PDB entry 9DHR | electron microscopy, 3.54 A resolution | chains A and H of the 8 polymer chains in the assembly

[Chain A]
Name: Isoform Flip of Glutamate receptor 2
Organism: Rattus norvegicus
UniProt: P19491 (GRIA2_RAT), isoform P19491-2; residues 391-820 here correspond to UniProt positions 412-841 (UniProt number = residue number + 21)
Amino-acid sequence (430 residues; numbered 391 to 820; the number before each row is that of its first residue):
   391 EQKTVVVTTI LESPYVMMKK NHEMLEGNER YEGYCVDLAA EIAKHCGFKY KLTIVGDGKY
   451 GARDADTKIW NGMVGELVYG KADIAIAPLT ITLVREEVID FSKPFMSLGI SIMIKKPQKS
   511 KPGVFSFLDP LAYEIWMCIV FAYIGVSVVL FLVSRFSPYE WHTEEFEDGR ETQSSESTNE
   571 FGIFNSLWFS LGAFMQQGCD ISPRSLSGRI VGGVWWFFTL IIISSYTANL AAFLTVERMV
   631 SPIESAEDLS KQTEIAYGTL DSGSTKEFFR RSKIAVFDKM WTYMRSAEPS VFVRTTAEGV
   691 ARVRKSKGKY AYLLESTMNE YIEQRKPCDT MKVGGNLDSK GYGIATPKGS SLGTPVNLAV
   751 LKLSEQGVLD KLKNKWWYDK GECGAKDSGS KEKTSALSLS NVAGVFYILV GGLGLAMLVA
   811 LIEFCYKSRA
Not modelled in the structure: 550-564
Cystine bridges: C718-C773
Sequence notes: conflict Q392 (Asn413 in P19491)
Small-molecule neighbours: glutamic acid (GLU): Y450, P478, L479, T480, R485, L650, G653, S654, T655, E705, Y732
Swiss-Prot annotation at these positions:
  - binding site (L-glutamate): P478, T480, R485, S654, T655, E705
  - site: R453 (Interaction with the cone snail toxin Con-ikot-ikot), I633 (Crucial to convey clamshell closure to channel opening), R660 (Interaction with the cone snail toxin Con-ikot-ikot), K752 (Interaction with the cone snail toxin Con-ikot-ikot)
  - modified residue (Phosphoserine): S662, S696
  - lipidation (S-palmitoyl cysteine): C589, C815
What the authors report for this chain:
  - conformationally variable residues (domain motion, helix shift): A622, S635

[Chain H]
Name: Voltage-dependent calcium channel gamma-2 subunit
Organism: Mus musculus
UniProt: O88602 (CCG2_MOUSE); residues 5-207 here correspond to UniProt positions 6-208 (UniProt number = residue number + 1)
Amino-acid sequence (205 residues; each row starts with the number of its first residue):
     5 RGVQMLLTTV GAFAAFSLMT IAVGTDYWLY SRGVCKTKSV SENETSKKNE EVMTHSGLWR
    65 TCCLEGNFKG LCKQIDHFPE DADYEADTAE YFLRAVRASS IFPILSVILL FMGGLCIAAS
   125 EFYKTRHNII LSAGIFFVSA GLSNIIGIIV YISANAGDPS KSDSKKNSYS YGWSFYFGAL
   185 SFIIAEMVGV LAVHMFIDRH KQLTG
Not modelled in the structure: 41-54, 83-92, 162-170
Cystine bridges: C39-C67, C66-C76
Sequence notes: expression tag (208-209)
Swiss-Prot annotation at these positions:
  - glycosylation: N47 (N-linked (GlcNAc...) asparagine)

[Chain A / chain H interface]
Pairs across the interface - 5 pairs, chain A then chain H:
  K776(A) - N171(H)  hydrogen bond
  L789(A) - I156(H)  hydrophobic
  F796(A) - I153(H)  hydrophobic
  Y797(A) - I153(H)  hydrophobic
  V800(A) - I150(H)  hydrophobic
Interface residues without a listed pair, chain A (9 interface residues in all): S790, A793, L803, M807
Interface residues without a listed pair, chain H (9 interface residues in all): V142, S143, L146, V154, S157

[In short]
Chain A and chain H each contribute 9 residues to their interface; the contacts include 1 hydrogen bond. Its
one hydrogen-bonded contact is K776(A)-N171(H). Chain A binds glutamic acid. UniProt lists 6
L-glutamate-binding residues on chain A. The paper reports conformational variability at A622(A) and S635(A).
Here chain A is Isoform Flip of Glutamate receptor 2 (Rattus norvegicus) and chain H is Voltage-dependent
calcium channel gamma-2 subunit (Mus musculus). Entry 9DHR (Glutamate activated state of the GluA2-gamma2
complex) was determined by electron microscopy, deposited together with 9DHP, 9DHQ, 9DHS, 9DHT, 9MRK, 9MRL,
9MRM and 9MRN.
